PDB entry 4L1Q | X-ray diffraction, 1.92 A resolution | chains D and E of the 6 polymer chains in the assembly

# Chain D
Protein: Methylamine dehydrogenase heavy chain
From: Paracoccus denitrificans
Notes: EC 1.4.99.3
UniProtKB: A1BB97 (A1BB97_PARDP); residues 2-386 here correspond to UniProt positions 33-417 (UniProt number = residue number + 31)
Sequence (385 residues; row label = number of the first residue in the row):
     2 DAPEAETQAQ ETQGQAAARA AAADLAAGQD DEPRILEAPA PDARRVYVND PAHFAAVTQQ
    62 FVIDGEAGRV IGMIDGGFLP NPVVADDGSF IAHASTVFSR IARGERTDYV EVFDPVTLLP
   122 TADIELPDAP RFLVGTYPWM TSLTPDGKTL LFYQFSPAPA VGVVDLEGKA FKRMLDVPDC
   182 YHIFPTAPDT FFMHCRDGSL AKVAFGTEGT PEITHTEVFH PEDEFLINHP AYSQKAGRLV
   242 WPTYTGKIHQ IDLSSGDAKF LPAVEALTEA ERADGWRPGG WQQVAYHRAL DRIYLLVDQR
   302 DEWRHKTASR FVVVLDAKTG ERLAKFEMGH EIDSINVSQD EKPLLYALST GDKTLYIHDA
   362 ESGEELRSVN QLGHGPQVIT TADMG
Unresolved in the structure: 2-10
Disulfide bonds: Cys181-Cys196

# Chain E
Protein: Methylamine dehydrogenase light chain
From: Paracoccus denitrificans
Notes: EC 1.4.99.3
UniProtKB: A1BBA0 (A1BBA0_PARDP); residues 1-131 here correspond to UniProt positions 58-188 (UniProt number = residue number + 57)
Sequence (137 residues; numbered 1 to 137; the number before each row is that of its first residue):
     1 ADAPAGTDPR AKWVPQDNDI QACDYWRHCS IDGNICDCSG GSLTNCPPGT KLATASWVAS
    61 CYNPTDGQSY LIAYRDCCGY NVSGRCPCLN TEGELPVYRP EFANDIIWCF GAEDDAMTYH
   121 CTISPIVGKA SHHHHHH
Unresolved in the structure: 1-6, 132-137
Differences from the reference sequence: expression tag (132-137)
Modified / non-standard residues: Trp57 (7-hydroxy-l-tryptophan; 0AF)
Disulfide bonds: Cys23-Cys88, Cys29-Cys61, Cys36-Cys121, Cys38-Cys86, Cys46-Cys77, Cys78-Cys109

# Chain D / chain E interface
Contacting residue pairs - 71 pairs, chain D then chain E:
  Gln14(D) - Gln21(E)
  Gly15(D) - Asp19(E)
  Gly15(D) - Ile20(E)  hydrogen bond (backbone-backbone)
  Gly15(D) - Gln21(E)
  Gln16(D) - Asn18(E)
  Gln16(D) - Asp19(E)
  Ala18(D) - Ile20(E)  hydrophobic
  Ala19(D) - Asn18(E)
  Ala19(D) - Asp19(E)
  Ala19(D) - Ile20(E)  hydrophobic
  Arg20(D) - Asp17(E)  salt bridge
  Arg20(D) - Asn18(E)
  Arg20(D) - Thr65(E)
  Ala22(D) - Arg27(E)
  Ala22(D) - Leu43(E)  hydrophobic
  Ala23(D) - Asp17(E)
  Leu26(D) - Asn63(E)
  Leu26(D) - Tyr70(E)
  Leu26(D) - Ile126(E)  hydrophobic
  Asp32(D) - Asn45(E)
  Glu33(D) - Asn45(E)
  Pro34(D) - Thr44(E)
  Pro34(D) - Asn45(E)
  Pro34(D) - Leu52(E)
  Arg35(D) - Asn45(E)  hydrogen bond (backbone-side chain)
  Arg35(D) - Cys46(E)  hydrogen bond (backbone-backbone)
  Arg35(D) - Leu52(E)
  Ile36(D) - Cys46(E)  hydrophobic
  Ile36(D) - Pro47(E)
  Ile36(D) - Pro48(E)  hydrophobic
  Ile36(D) - Thr50(E)
  Ile36(D) - Lys51(E)
  Ile36(D) - Leu52(E)
  Leu37(D) - Gly40(E)
  Leu37(D) - Gly41(E)
  Leu37(D) - Ser42(E)
  Leu37(D) - Asn45(E)
  Leu37(D) - Cys46(E)  hydrogen bond (backbone-backbone)
  Leu37(D) - Pro48(E)
  Ala39(D) - Pro48(E)
  Val58(D) - Asn81(E)
  Gln60(D) - Val82(E)  hydrogen bond (side chain-backbone)
  Gln60(D) - Ser83(E)  hydrogen bond (side chain-backbone)
  Arg70(D) - Gln21(E)
  Arg70(D) - Asp37(E)  salt bridge
  Arg70(D) - Gly41(E)  hydrogen bond (side chain-backbone)
  Val71(D) - Cys38(E)
  Val71(D) - Ser39(E)
  Val71(D) - Gly40(E)  hydrogen bond (backbone-backbone)
  Val71(D) - Arg85(E)
  Ile72(D) - Gly40(E)
  Ile72(D) - Pro48(E)
  Gly73(D) - Ser39(E)
  Met74(D) - Ser39(E)
  Met74(D) - Tyr80(E)  hydrogen bond (backbone-side chain)
  Met74(D) - Ser83(E)
  Met74(D) - His120(E)
  Asp76(D) - Tyr80(E)
  Asp76(D) - Asn81(E)  hydrogen bond (side chain-backbone)
  Val117(D) - Pro48(E)
  Thr118(D) - Pro48(E)
  Thr118(D) - Gly49(E)  hydrogen bond (backbone-backbone)
  Leu119(D) - Pro48(E)  hydrophobic
  Leu119(D) - Tyr80(E)
  Leu120(D) - Lys51(E)
  Val370(D) - Arg85(E)
  Asn371(D) - Arg85(E)  hydrogen bond (backbone-side chain)
  Gln372(D) - Gly84(E)
  Gln372(D) - Arg85(E)
  Gln372(D) - Cys86(E)  hydrogen bond (side chain-backbone)
  Gln372(D) - Pro87(E)
Other interface residues (no listed pair), chain D (36 interface residues in all): Thr13, Glu38, Phe62, Ile75, Leu373
Other interface residues (no listed pair), chain E (40 interface residues in all): Tyr25, Trp26, Asp66, Arg75, Ile123

# Overview
36 residues of chain D and 40 residues of chain E are in contact, with 13 hydrogen bonds and 2 salt bridges.
Polar contacts include Arg20(D)-Asp17(E), Arg70(D)-Asp37(E) and Arg35(D)-Asn45(E).
Chain D is Methylamine dehydrogenase heavy chain and chain E is Methylamine dehydrogenase light chain, both
from Paracoccus denitrificans; the structure, Crystal Structure of the E113Q-MauG/pre-Methylamine
Dehydrogenase Complex, was determined by X-ray diffraction, deposited together with 4L3G and 4L3H.
